5JIU - chains A and B of the 4 polymer chains in the assembly; structure by X-ray diffraction, 2.05 A resolution.

== Chain A (and B) ==
Name: Ran-binding protein 9
From: Homo sapiens
Notes: chain B of this document is another copy of the same molecule, construct and numbering; everything in this record applies to it too
UniProt: Q96S59 (RANB9_HUMAN); numbering as in UniProt (aligned over 108-350)
Sequence (243 residues; each row starts with the number of its first residue):
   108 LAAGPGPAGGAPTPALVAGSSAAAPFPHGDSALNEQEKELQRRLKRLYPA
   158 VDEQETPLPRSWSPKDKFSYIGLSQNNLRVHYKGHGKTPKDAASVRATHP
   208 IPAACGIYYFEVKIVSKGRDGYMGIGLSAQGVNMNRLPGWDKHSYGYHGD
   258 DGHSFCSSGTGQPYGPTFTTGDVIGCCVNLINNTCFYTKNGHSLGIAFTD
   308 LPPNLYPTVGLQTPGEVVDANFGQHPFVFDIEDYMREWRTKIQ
Unresolved in the structure: 108-140, 350

== How chain A and chain B interact ==
Pairs across the interface - 14 pairs, chain A then chain B:
  Arg-149(A) with Phe-334(B), hydrogen bond (side chain-backbone); Val-335(B), hydrogen bond (side chain-backbone); Phe-336(B); Asp-337(B), salt bridge
  Lys-152(A) with Arg-343(B)
  Arg-153(A) with Arg-153(B); Glu-339(B), salt bridge
  Phe-334(A) with Arg-149(B), hydrogen bond (backbone-side chain)
  Val-335(A) with Lys-145(B), hydrogen bond (backbone-side chain); Arg-149(B), hydrogen bond (backbone-side chain)
  Phe-336(A) with Arg-149(B)
  Asp-337(A) with Arg-149(B), salt bridge
  Glu-339(A) with Arg-153(B), salt bridge
  Arg-343(A) with Lys-152(B)
Other interface residues (no listed pair), chain A (10 interface residues in all): Lys-145

== In short ==
Chain A and chain B each contribute 10 residues to their interface, with 5 hydrogen bonds and 4 salt bridges.
Polar pairs include Arg-149(A)/Asp-337(B), Arg-153(A)/Glu-339(B) and Arg-149(A)/Phe-334(B).
Chain A and chain B are both Ran-binding protein 9 (Homo sapiens); the structure, The crystal structure of
RanBPM/9 IUS-SPRY domain in complex with DDX-4 peptide, was determined by X-ray diffraction, deposited
together with 5JI7, 5JI9 and 5JIA.
